2YU9 - chains T and A of the 13 polymer chains in the assembly; structure by X-ray diffraction, 3.40 A resolution.

# Chain T
Molecule: 28-MER DNA template strand
Sequence (28 nucleotides; each row starts with the number of its first residue):
     1 CTACCGATAA GCAGACGATC CTCTCGAT

# Chain A
Molecule: DNA-directed RNA polymerase II largest subunit
From: Saccharomyces cerevisiae
Notes: EC 2.7.7.6
UniProtKB: P04050 (RPB1_YEAST); numbering as in UniProt (aligned over 1-1733)
Amino-acid sequence (1733 residues; row label = number of the first residue in the row):
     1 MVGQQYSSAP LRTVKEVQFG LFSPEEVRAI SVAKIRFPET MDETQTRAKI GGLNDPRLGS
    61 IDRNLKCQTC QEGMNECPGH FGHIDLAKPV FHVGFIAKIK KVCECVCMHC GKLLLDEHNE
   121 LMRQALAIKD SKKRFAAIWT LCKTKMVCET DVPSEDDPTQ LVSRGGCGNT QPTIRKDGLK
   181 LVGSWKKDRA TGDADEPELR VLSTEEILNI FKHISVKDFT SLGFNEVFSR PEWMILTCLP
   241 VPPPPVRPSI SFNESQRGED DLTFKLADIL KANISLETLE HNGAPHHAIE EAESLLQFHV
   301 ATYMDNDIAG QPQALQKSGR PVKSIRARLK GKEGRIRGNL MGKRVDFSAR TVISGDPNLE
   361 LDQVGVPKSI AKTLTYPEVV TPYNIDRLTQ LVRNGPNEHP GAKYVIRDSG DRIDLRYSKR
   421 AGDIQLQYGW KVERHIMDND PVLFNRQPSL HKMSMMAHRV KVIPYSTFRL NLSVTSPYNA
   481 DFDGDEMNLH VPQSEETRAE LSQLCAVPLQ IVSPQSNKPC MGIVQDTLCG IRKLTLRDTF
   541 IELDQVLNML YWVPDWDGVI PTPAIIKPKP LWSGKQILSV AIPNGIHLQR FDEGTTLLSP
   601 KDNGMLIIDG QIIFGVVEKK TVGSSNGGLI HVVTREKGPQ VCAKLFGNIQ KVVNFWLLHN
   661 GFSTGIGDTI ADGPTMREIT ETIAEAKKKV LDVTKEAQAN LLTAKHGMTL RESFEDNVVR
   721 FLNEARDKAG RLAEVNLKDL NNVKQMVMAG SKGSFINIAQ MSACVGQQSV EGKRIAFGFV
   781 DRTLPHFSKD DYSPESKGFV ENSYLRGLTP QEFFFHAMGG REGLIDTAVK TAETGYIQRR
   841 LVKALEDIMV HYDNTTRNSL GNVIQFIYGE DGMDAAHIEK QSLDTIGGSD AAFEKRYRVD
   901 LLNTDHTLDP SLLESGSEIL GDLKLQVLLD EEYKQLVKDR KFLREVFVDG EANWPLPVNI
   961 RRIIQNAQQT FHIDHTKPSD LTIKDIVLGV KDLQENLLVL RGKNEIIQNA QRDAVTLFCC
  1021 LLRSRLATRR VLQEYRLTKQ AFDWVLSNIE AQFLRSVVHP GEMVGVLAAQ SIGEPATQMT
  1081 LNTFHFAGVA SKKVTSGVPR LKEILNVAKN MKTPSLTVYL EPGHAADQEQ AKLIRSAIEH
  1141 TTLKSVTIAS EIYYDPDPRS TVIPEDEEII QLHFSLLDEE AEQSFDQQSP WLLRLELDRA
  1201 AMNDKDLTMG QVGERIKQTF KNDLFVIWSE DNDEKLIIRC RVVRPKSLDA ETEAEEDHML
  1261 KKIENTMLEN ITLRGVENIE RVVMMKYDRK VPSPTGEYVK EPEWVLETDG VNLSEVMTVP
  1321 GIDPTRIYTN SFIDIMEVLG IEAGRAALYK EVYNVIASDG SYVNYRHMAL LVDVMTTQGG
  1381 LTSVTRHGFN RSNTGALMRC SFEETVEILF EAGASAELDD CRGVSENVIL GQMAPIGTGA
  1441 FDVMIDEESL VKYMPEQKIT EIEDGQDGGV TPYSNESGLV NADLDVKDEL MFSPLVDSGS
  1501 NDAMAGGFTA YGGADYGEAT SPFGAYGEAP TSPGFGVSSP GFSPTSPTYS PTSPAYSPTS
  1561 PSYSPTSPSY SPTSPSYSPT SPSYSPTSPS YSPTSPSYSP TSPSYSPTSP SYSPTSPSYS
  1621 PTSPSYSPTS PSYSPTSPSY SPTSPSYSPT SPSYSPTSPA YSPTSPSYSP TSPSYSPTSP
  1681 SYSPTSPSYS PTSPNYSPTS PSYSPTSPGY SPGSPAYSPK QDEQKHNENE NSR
Not modelled in the structure: 1-2, 155-160, 187-198, 1177-1186, 1245-1253, 1451-1733
Ion coordination: Zn2+ site 1: Cys67, Cys70, Cys77, His80; Zn2+ site 2: Cys107, Cys110, Cys148, Cys167; Mg2+: Asp481, Asp483, Asp485
Residues lining bound ligands: UTP: Arg446, Pro448, Asn479, Asp481, Asp483, Gln1078
Swiss-Prot annotation at these positions:
  - region: Pro248 to Asp260 (Lid loop), Asn306 to Lys323 (Rudder loop), Pro810 to Glu822 (Bridging helix)
  - binding site (Zn(2+)): Cys67, Cys70, Cys77, His80, Cys107, Cys110, Cys148, Cys167
  - binding site (Mg(2+)): Asp481, Asp483, Asp485
  - modified residue: Thr1471 (Phosphothreonine)
  - cross-link (Glycyl lysine isopeptide (Lys-Gly)): Lys695 (interchain with G-Cter in ubiquitin), Lys1246 (interchain with G-Cter in ubiquitin), Lys1350 (interchain with G-Cter in ubiquitin)
  - natural variant: Ser1653 to Pro1659 (deletion: In strain: A364A)
  - mutagenesis: Lys1246 (K1246R: Impairs ubiquitination during transcription stress)
Reported in the primary citation:
  - catalytic residues: His1085 (proposed by the authors, not directly observed)
  - mutagenesis - R446A: abolished growth

# Interface between chain T and chain A
Residue-residue contacts (19; chain T residue first):
  DA15(T) with Arg1386(A), base contact; Glu1404(A), sugar contact; Glu1407(A), sugar contact
  DC16(T) with Lys330(A), phosphate contact; Tyr836(A), base contact; Arg1386(A), hydrogen bond to the base; Glu1403(A), phosphate contact; Glu1404(A), hydrogen bond to the phosphate
  DG17(T) with Arg337(A), salt bridge to the phosphate; Tyr836(A), sugar contact
  DA18(T) with Thr831(A), sugar contact; Ala832(A), sugar contact; Gly835(A), sugar contact
  DT19(T) with Lys332(A), salt bridge to the phosphate; Pro448(A), base contact
  DC20(T) with Gln447(A), sugar contact
  DC21(T) with Arg344(A), salt bridge to the phosphate; Arg350(A), sugar contact
  DT28(T) with Lys317(A), phosphate contact
Other interface residues (no listed pair), chain A (18 interface residues in all): Phe252, Ser318

# Summary
Chain T and chain A form an interface of 8 and 18 residues respectively, with 2 hydrogen bonds and 3 salt
bridges. Polar pairs include DC16(T)-Arg1386(A), DC16(T)-Glu1404(A) and DG17(T)-Arg337(A). Chain A binds UTP.
The paper reports the catalytic residue His1085(A); R446A of chain A abolishes growth.
Chain T is 28-MER DNA template strand and chain A is DNA-directed RNA polymerase II largest subunit
(Saccharomyces cerevisiae); the structure, RNA polymerase II elongation complex in 150 mm MG+2 with UTP, was
determined by X-ray diffraction (same publication as 2E2H, 2E2I, 2E2J, 2NVQ, 2NVT, 2NVX, 2NVY and 2NVZ).
